6FYU - chains B and E of the 9 polymer chains in the assembly; structure by X-ray diffraction, 2.64 A resolution.

== Chain B (and E) ==
Name: Hemagglutinin
Organism: Influenza A virus
Notes: chain E of this document is another copy of the same molecule, construct and numbering; everything in this record applies to it too
UniProt: A0A0C4ZTH5 (A0A0C4ZTH5_9INFA); residues 1-176 here correspond to UniProt positions 340-515 (UniProt number = residue number + 339)
Chain sequence (183 residues; row label = number of the first residue in the row):
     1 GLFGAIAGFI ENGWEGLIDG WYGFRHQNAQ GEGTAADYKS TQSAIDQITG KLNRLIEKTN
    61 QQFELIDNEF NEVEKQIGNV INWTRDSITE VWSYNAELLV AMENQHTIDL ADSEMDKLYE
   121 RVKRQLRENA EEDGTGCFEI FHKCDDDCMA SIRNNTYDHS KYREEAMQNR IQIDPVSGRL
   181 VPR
Not modelled in the structure: 173-183 (chain E: 1-4, 173-183)
Differences from the reference sequence: expression tag (177-183)
Disulfide bonds: C144-C148
Covalently attached groups: N-acetylglucosamine (NAG) linked to N82, N154

== How chain B and chain E interact ==
Pairs across the interface (33; chain B residue first):
  I10(B) - R124(E)
  N79(B) - I66(E)
  W83(B) - F63(E)
  W83(B) - I66(E)  hydrophobic
  W83(B) - I81(E)
  W83(B) - T84(E)
  W83(B) - R85(E)
  T84(B) - T84(E)
  D86(B) - Q61(E)  hydrogen bond
  D86(B) - F63(E)
  S87(B) - F63(E)
  E90(B) - T59(E)  hydrogen bond
  E90(B) - Q61(E)
  E90(B) - F63(E)
  E90(B) - W92(E)
  V91(B) - W92(E)  hydrophobic
  Y94(B) - W92(E)  hydrophobic
  Y94(B) - N95(E)
  Y94(B) - L99(E)
  N95(B) - N95(E)
  Q105(B) - H106(E)
  Y119(B) - R124(E)
  E131(B) - R127(E)  salt bridge
  E131(B) - E128(E)
  E131(B) - R163(E)  salt bridge
  E132(B) - R124(E)  salt bridge
  E132(B) - R127(E)  hydrogen bond (backbone-side chain)
  G134(B) - R124(E)
  E139(B) - R127(E)  salt bridge
  R170(B) - E128(E)  salt bridge
  R170(B) - R163(E)  hydrogen bond (backbone-side chain)
  R170(B) - M167(E)
  I171(B) - M167(E)
Interface residues without a listed pair, chain B (27 interface residues in all): Q76, I77, V80, I88, L98, M102, K123, D133, F141
Interface residues without a listed pair, chain E (22 interface residues in all): R54, I77, I88, V91, M102, K123

== Overview ==
Chain B and chain E form an interface of 27 and 22 residues respectively, with 4 hydrogen bonds and 5 salt
bridges. Polar contacts include E131(B)-R127(E), E131(B)-R163(E) and E132(B)-R124(E). N-acetylglucosamine is
covalently linked to N82(B) and N154(B).
Both chains are Hemagglutinin (Influenza A virus). Entry 6FYU (Structure of H7(A/Shanghai/2/2013) Influenza
Hemagglutinin in complex SD36) was determined by X-ray diffraction together with 6CNV, 6FYT and 6FYW from the
same study.
